Entry 8WRW (electron microscopy, 3.01 A resolution); this record covers chains A and D of the 4 polymer chains in the assembly.

[Chain A]
Molecule: Cas12-1-N1
Organism: unclassified sequences
Chain sequence (359 residues; numbered 1 to 359; the number before each row is that of its first residue):
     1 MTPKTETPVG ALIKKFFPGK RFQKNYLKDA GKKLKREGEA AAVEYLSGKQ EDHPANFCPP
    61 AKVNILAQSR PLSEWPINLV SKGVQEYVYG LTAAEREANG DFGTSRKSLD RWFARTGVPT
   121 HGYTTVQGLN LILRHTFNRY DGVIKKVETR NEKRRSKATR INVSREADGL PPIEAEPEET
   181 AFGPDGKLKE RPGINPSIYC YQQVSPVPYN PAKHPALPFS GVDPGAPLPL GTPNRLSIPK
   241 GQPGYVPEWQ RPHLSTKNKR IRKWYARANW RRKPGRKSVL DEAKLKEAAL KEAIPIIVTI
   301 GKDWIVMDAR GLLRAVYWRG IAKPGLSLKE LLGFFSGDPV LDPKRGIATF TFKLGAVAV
Unresolved in the structure: 1-57, 184-185, 212-213, 216-219, 223-224, 253-260, 277-286, 356-359

[Chain D]
Molecule: NTS
Organism: unclassified sequences
Sequence (42 nucleotides; each row starts with the number of its first residue; numbers below 1 keep their minus sign (DT-9 is residue -9)):
    -9 TGGCCAATTC TCCCCTACGT GCTGCTGAAG TTGCAAGGGC AG
Unresolved in the structure: -9 to -7, 1-32

[Chain A / chain D interface]
Pairs across the interface - 11 pairs, chain A then chain D:
  Thr104(A) - DT-1(D)  base contact
  Ser105(A) - DT-2(D)  phosphate contact
  Arg106(A) - DA-3(D)  hydrogen bond to the phosphate
  Arg106(A) - DT-2(D)  salt bridge to the phosphate
  Thr124(A) - DA-3(D)  phosphate contact
  Thr125(A) - DA-3(D)  phosphate contact
  Val126(A) - DA-3(D)  hydrogen bond to the phosphate
  Val126(A) - DT-2(D)  base contact
  Gln127(A) - DT-2(D)  hydrogen bond to the base
  Gln203(A) - DA-4(D)  base contact
  Gln203(A) - DA-3(D)  base contact
Other interface residues (no listed pair), chain A (9 interface residues in all): Gln202
Other interface residues (no listed pair), chain D (5 interface residues in all): DC0

[Summary]
9 residues of chain A and 5 residues of chain D are in contact; the contacts include 3 hydrogen bonds and 1
salt bridge. Polar pairs include Gln127(A)-DT-2(D), Arg106(A)-DA-3(D) and Val126(A)-DA-3(D).
Here chain A is Cas12-1-N1 and chain D is NTS, both from unclassified sequences. Entry 8WRW (Cryo-EM mini
structure of Cas12-1-N1/crRNA/Target DNA complex) was determined by electron microscopy.
